PDB entry 7SGS | electron microscopy, 3.30 A resolution | chains C and D of the 4 polymer chains in the assembly

Chain C:
Molecule: Tubulin beta chain
From: Sus scrofa
UniProtKB: P02554 (TBB_PIG); the author numbering skips numbers that UniProt does not, so the offset changes along the chain: 1-44 = UniProt 1-44; 47-360 = UniProt 45-358; 369-455 = UniProt 359-445
Chain sequence (445 residues; each row starts with the number of its first residue; note: 10 numbers in that range are skipped by the numbering (no residue carries them; nothing is unmodelled there)):
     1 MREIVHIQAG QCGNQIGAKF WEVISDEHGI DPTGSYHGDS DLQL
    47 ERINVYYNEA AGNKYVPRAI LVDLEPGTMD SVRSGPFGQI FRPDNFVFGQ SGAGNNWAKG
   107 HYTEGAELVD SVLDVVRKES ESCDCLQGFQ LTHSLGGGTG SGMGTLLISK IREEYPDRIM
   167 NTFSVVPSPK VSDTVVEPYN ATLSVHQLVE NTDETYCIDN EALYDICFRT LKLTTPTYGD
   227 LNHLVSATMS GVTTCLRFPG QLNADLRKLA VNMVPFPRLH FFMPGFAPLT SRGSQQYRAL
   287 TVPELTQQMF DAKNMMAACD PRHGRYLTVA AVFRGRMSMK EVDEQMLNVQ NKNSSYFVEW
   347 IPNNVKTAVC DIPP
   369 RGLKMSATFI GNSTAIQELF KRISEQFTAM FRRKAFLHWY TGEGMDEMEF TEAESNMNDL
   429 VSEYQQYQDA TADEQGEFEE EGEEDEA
Disordered / not traced: 437-455
Residues lining bound ligands:
  - GDP (guanosine-5'-diphosphate): G10, Q11, C12, Q15, I16, A99, N101, S140, G143, G144, T145, G146, D179, E183, N206, Y224, N228
  - GTP (guanosine-5'-triphosphate): Q247, L248, K254
Swiss-Prot annotation at these positions:
  - motif: M1 to I4 (MREI motif)
  - binding site (GTP): Q11, E71, S140, G144, T145, G146, N206, N228
  - binding site (Mg(2+)): E71
  - modified residue: S40 (Phosphoserine), K60 (N6-acetyllysine), S174 (Phosphoserine), T287 (Phosphothreonine), T292 (Phosphothreonine), R320 (Omega-N-methylarginine), E448 (5-glutamyl polyglutamate)
  - cross-link (Glycyl lysine isopeptide (Lys-Gly)): K60 (interchain with G-Cter in ubiquitin), K326 (interchain with G-Cter in ubiquitin)

Chain D:
Molecule: Tubulin alpha-1B chain
From: Sus scrofa
UniProtKB: Q2XVP4 (TBA1B_PIG); residues 1-451 here = UniProt positions 1-451
Chain sequence (451 residues; row label = number of the first residue in the row):
     1 MRECISIHVG QAGVQIGNAC WELYCLEHGI QPDGQMPSDK TIGGGDDSFN TFFSETGAGK
    61 HVPRAVFVDL EPTVIDEVRT GTYRQLFHPE QLITGKEDAA NNYARGHYTI GKEIIDLVLD
   121 RIRKLADQCT GLQGFLVFHS FGGGTGSGFT SLLMERLSVD YGKKSKLEFS IYPAPQVSTA
   181 VVEPYNSILT THTTLEHSDC AFMVDNEAIY DICRRNLDIE RPTYTNLNRL ISQIVSSITA
   241 SLRFDGALNV DLTEFQTNLV PYPRIHFPLA TYAPVISAEK AYHEQLSVAE ITNACFEPAN
   301 QMVKCDPRHG KYMACCLLYR GDVVPKDVNA AIATIKTKRS IQFVDWCPTG FKVGINYQPP
   361 TVVPGGDLAK VQRAVCMLSN TTAIAEAWAR LDHKFDLMYA KRAFVHWYVG EGMEEGEFSE
   421 AREDMAALEK DYEEVGVDSV EGEGEEEGEE Y
Disordered / not traced: 440-451
Metal / ion sites: Mg2+: E71, D98 (together with GTP)
Residues lining bound ligands: GTP (guanosine-5'-triphosphate): G10, Q11, A12, Q15, E71, D98, A99, A100, N101, S140, G143, G144, T145, G146, I171, T179, N206, Y224, L227, N228, I231
Swiss-Prot annotation at these positions:
  - motif: M1 to C4 (MREC motif)
  - active site: E254
  - binding site (GTP): G10, Q11, A12, Q15, E71, A99, S140, G143, G144, T145, G146, T179, E183, N206, Y224, N228, L252
  - binding site (Mg(2+)): E71
  - site: Y451 (Involved in polymerization)
  - modified residue: K40 (N6,N6,N6-trimethyllysine), S48 (Phosphoserine), S232 (Phosphoserine), Y282 (3'-nitrotyrosine), R339 (Omega-N-methylarginine), S439 (Phosphoserine), E443 (5-glutamyl polyglutamate), E445 (5-glutamyl polyglutamate), Y451 (3'-nitrotyrosine)
  - cross-link (Glycyl lysine isopeptide (Lys-Gly)): K326 (interchain with G-Cter in ubiquitin), K370 (interchain with G-Cter in ubiquitin)

Chain C / chain D interface:
Contacting residue pairs - 51 pairs, chain C then chain D:
  M1(C) - K96(D)
  R2(C) - P72(D)
  R2(C) - K96(D)  hydrogen bond (side chain-backbone)
  R48(C) - D76(D)  salt bridge
  D130(C) - K96(D)
  Q133(C) - E97(D)  hydrogen bond
  Q247(C) - Q11(D)  hydrogen bond (backbone-side chain)
  Q247(C) - Q15(D)  hydrogen bond (backbone-side chain)
  Q247(C) - Y224(D)
  L248(C) - Y224(D)
  R253(C) - E97(D)  salt bridge
  R253(C) - A100(D)
  R253(C) - R105(D)
  K254(C) - A100(D)
  K254(C) - N101(D)
  A256(C) - W407(D)
  V257(C) - A100(D)
  V257(C) - F404(D)
  V257(C) - W407(D)
  N258(C) - A180(D)
  N258(C) - V181(D)  hydrogen bond (side chain-backbone)
  N258(C) - V182(D)
  N258(C) - F404(D)
  V260(C) - F404(D)
  V260(C) - H406(D)
  V260(C) - W407(D)  hydrogen bond (backbone-side chain)
  P261(C) - A403(D)
  P261(C) - F404(D)  hydrogen bond (backbone-backbone)
  P261(C) - H406(D)
  F262(C) - K401(D)
  P263(C) - H406(D)
  S324(C) - R221(D)
  M325(C) - Y210(D)
  M325(C) - T223(D)
  M325(C) - Y224(D)
  K326(C) - Y210(D)
  K326(C) - P222(D)
  E327(C) - R221(D)  salt bridge
  D329(C) - V177(D)
  D329(C) - Y210(D)  hydrogen bond
  L333(C) - Q176(D)
  W346(C) - L397(D)
  W346(C) - M398(D)
  W346(C) - K401(D)
  P348(C) - K394(D)
  P348(C) - M398(D)
  N349(C) - S178(D)
  N349(C) - A180(D)  hydrogen bond (side chain-backbone)
  N349(C) - V181(D)
  K352(C) - T179(D)  hydrogen bond (side chain-backbone)
  T353(C) - T179(D)
Other interface residues (no listed pair), chain C (38 interface residues in all): C131, P245, G246, N249, T314, M323, N337, E345, I347, N350, V351
Other interface residues (no listed pair), chain D (36 interface residues in all): E71, T73, E77, G95, R214, E220, R402

Summary:
Chain C and chain D form an interface of 38 and 36 residues respectively, with 10 hydrogen bonds and 3 salt
bridges. Polar contacts include R48(C)-D76(D), R253(C)-E97(D) and E327(C)-R221(D). GTP is bound between chain
C and chain D. Ligands of chain C: GDP.
Chain C is Tubulin beta chain and chain D is Tubulin alpha-1B chain, both from Sus scrofa; the structure,
Cryo-EM structure of full-length MAP7 bound to the microtubule, was determined by electron microscopy.
